Entry 4N5E (X-ray diffraction, 3.06 A resolution); this record covers chains C and D of the 4 polymer chains in the assembly.

[Chain C]
Name: 42F3 alpha VmCh
Source organism: Mus musculus, Homo sapiens
Chain sequence (212 residues; numbered -4 to 207; the number before each row is that of its first residue; numbers below 1 keep their minus sign (Gly-4 is residue -4)):
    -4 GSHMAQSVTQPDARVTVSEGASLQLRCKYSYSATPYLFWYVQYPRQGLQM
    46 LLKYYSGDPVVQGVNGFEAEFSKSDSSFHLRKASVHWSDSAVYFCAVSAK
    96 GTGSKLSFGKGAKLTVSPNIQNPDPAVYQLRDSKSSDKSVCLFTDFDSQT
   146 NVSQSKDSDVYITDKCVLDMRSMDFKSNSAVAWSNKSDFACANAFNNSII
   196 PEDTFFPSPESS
Unresolved in the structure: -4 to -1, 181-182, 201-207
Disulfides: Cys22-Cys90

[Chain D]
Name: 42F3 beta VmCh
Source organism: Mus musculus, Homo sapiens
Chain sequence (243 residues; row label = number of the first residue in the row; numbers below 1 keep their minus sign (Met-1 is residue -1)):
    -1 MGEAAVTQSPRNKVTVTGGNVTLSCRQTNSHNYMYWYRQDTGHGLRLIHY
    49 SYGAGNLQIGDVPDGYKATRTTQEDFFLLLELASPSQTSLYFCASSDAPG
    99 QLYFGEGSKLTVLEDLKNVFPPEVAVFEPSEAEISHTQKATLVCLATGFY
   149 PDHVELSWWVNGKEVHSGVCTDPQPLKEQPALNDSRYALSSRLRVSATFW
   199 QNPRNHFRCQVQFYGLSENDEWTQDRAKPVTQIVSAEAWGRAD
Unresolved in the structure: -1 to 2
Disulfides: Cys23-Cys91, Cys142-Cys207

[Chain C / chain D interface]
Inter-chain disulfides: Cys161(C)-Cys168(D)
Contacting residue pairs (89):
  Phe33(C) - Pro97(D)
  Phe33(C) - Gly98(D)
  Tyr35(C) - Gly98(D)  hydrogen bond (side chain-backbone)
  Tyr35(C) - Gln99(D)
  Tyr35(C) - Leu100(D)  hydrogen bond (side chain-backbone)
  Gln37(C) - Gln37(D)  hydrogen bond
  Gln37(C) - Phe90(D)
  Arg40(C) - Glu153(D)  salt bridge
  Gln41(C) - Phe90(D)
  Gly42(C) - Phe90(D)
  Gly42(C) - Gly103(D)
  Leu43(C) - Leu43(D)  hydrophobic
  Leu43(C) - Phe102(D)
  Met45(C) - Gly98(D)
  Met45(C) - Gln99(D)
  Lys48(C) - Gln99(D)
  Tyr50(C) - Pro97(D)  hydrogen bond (side chain-backbone)
  Tyr50(C) - Gln99(D)  hydrogen bond
  Phe89(C) - Gln37(D)
  Gly98(C) - Pro97(D)
  Gly98(C) - Gly98(D)  hydrogen bond (backbone-backbone)
  Ser99(C) - Tyr31(D)
  Ser99(C) - Tyr33(D)  hydrogen bond (backbone-side chain)
  Ser99(C) - Pro97(D)
  Lys100(C) - Tyr48(D)  hydrogen bond
  Leu101(C) - Gly98(D)
  Phe103(C) - Tyr35(D)
  Phe103(C) - Leu43(D)  hydrophobic
  Lys105(C) - Gly40(D)
  Lys105(C) - His41(D)
  Asp119(C) - His134(D)  salt bridge
  Asp119(C) - Thr135(D)
  Tyr123(C) - Ser128(D)
  Tyr123(C) - Ala130(D)  hydrophobic
  Tyr123(C) - Glu131(D)
  Tyr123(C) - His134(D)
  Tyr123(C) - Thr135(D)
  Gln124(C) - Ser128(D)  hydrogen bond (backbone-side chain)
  Leu125(C) - Phe125(D)
  Leu125(C) - Glu126(D)
  Leu125(C) - Pro127(D)
  Leu125(C) - Ser128(D)
  Leu125(C) - Thr139(D)
  Leu125(C) - Val141(D)  hydrophobic
  Arg126(C) - Phe125(D)
  Arg126(C) - Glu126(D)  hydrogen bond (backbone-backbone)
  Asp127(C) - Val124(D)
  Asp127(C) - Phe125(D)
  Ser128(C) - Val124(D)  hydrogen bond (backbone-backbone)
  Ser128(C) - Glu126(D)
  Ser128(C) - Glu235(D)  hydrogen bond (side chain-backbone)
  Lys129(C) - Glu235(D)  salt bridge
  Lys133(C) - Phe125(D)
  Ser134(C) - Phe125(D)
  Val135(C) - Phe125(D)  hydrophobic
  Val135(C) - Leu143(D)  hydrophobic
  Leu137(C) - Thr139(D)
  Thr139(C) - Arg192(D)  hydrogen bond
  Asp140(C) - Arg192(D)  salt bridge
  Gln149(C) - Leu174(D)
  Tyr156(C) - Glu176(D)  hydrogen bond (side chain-backbone)
  Ile157(C) - Leu174(D)
  Thr158(C) - Asp170(D)
  Thr158(C) - Ser188(D)
  Thr158(C) - Arg190(D)  hydrogen bond
  Asp159(C) - Arg190(D)
  Cys161(C) - Cys168(D)  disulfide
  Cys161(C) - Thr169(D)  hydrogen bond (side chain-backbone)
  Cys161(C) - Arg190(D)
  Val162(C) - Cys168(D)
  Leu163(C) - Val167(D)
  Leu163(C) - Cys168(D)  hydrophobic
  Leu163(C) - Arg192(D)
  Asp164(C) - Ser165(D)
  Asp164(C) - Gly166(D)  hydrogen bond (backbone-backbone)
  Met165(C) - Lys137(D)
  Met165(C) - Ser165(D)
  Met165(C) - Arg192(D)
  Arg166(C) - His164(D)
  Arg166(C) - Ser165(D)  hydrogen bond (backbone-side chain)
  Met168(C) - Lys137(D)
  Phe170(C) - Lys137(D)
  Ser172(C) - Arg192(D)  hydrogen bond
  Ser174(C) - Arg190(D)  hydrogen bond
  Val176(C) - Arg190(D)
  Trp178(C) - Leu143(D)  hydrophobic
  Trp178(C) - Leu174(D)  hydrophobic
  Trp178(C) - Ala186(D)  hydrophobic
  Thr199(C) - His134(D)  hydrogen bond
Also at the interface, not in a pair above, chain C (51 interface residues in all): Ser167, Ala175
Also at the interface, not in a pair above, chain D (54 interface residues in all): Gly42, Leu45, Ile57, Ala96, Glu104, Ala123, Thr145, Lys175, Val193, Ser194, Ala236

[In short]
Chain C and chain D form an interface of 51 and 54 residues respectively; the contacts include 1 disulfide
bond, 21 hydrogen bonds and 4 salt bridges. Polar pairs include Arg40(C)-Glu153(D), Asp119(C)-His134(D) and
Lys129(C)-Glu235(D).
Here chain C is 42F3 alpha VmCh and chain D is 42F3 beta VmCh, both from Mus musculus, Homo sapiens. Entry
4N5E (42F3 TCR pCPA12/H-2Ld complex) was determined by X-ray diffraction (same publication as 4MVB, 4MXQ, 4N0C
and 4MS8).
